Entry 4RB2 (X-ray diffraction, 2.82 A resolution); this record covers chains A and D of the 4 polymer chains in the assembly.

[Chain A]
Molecule: 25-nt DNA strand
Sequence (25 nucleotides; row label = number of the first residue in the row):
     1 TTAATTGCAA ATCATTTGCA ATTGC

[Chain D]
Name: DNA-binding transcriptional dual regulator of siderophore biosynthesis and transport(Fur family)
Organism: Magnetospirillum gryphiswaldense
UniProtKB: V6F4Q0 (V6F4Q0_9PROT); numbering as in UniProt (aligned over 1-143)
Sequence (145 residues; numbered -1 to 143; the number before each row is that of its first residue; numbers below 1 keep their minus sign (Gly-1 is residue -1)):
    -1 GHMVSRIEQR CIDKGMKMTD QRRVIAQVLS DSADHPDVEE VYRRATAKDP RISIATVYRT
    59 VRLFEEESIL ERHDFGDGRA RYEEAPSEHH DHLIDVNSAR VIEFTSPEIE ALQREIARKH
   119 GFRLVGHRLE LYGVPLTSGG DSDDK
Disordered / not traced: -1 to 0, 135-143
Differences from the reference sequence: expression tag (-1 to 0)
Modified positions: Mse1 (selenomethionine; parent Met); Mse14 (selenomethionine; parent Met); Mse16 (selenomethionine; parent Met)
Metal / ion sites: Mn2+ site 1: His33, Glu81, His88, His90, Glu101; Mn2+ site 2: His87, Asp89, Glu108, His125
What the authors report for this chain:
  - mutagenesis - H33A/H90A, E108A/H125A: decreased binding to Mn2+
  - mutagenesis - K15A (977 versus 85 nM), Y56A, E108A/H125A (K_D_=272 nM): decreased binding to the 25-nt DNA strand (chain A)
  - mutagenesis - H33A/H90A, R57A: abolished binding to the 25-nt DNA strand (chain A)
  - mutagenesis - C9L/M14L/M16V: increased growth
  - mutagenesis - H33A/H90A, E108A/H125A: decreased binding to manganese ions
  - mutagenesis - C9L/M14L/M16V: increased growth in response to streptonigrin (SNG)

[Interface between chain A and chain D]
Pairs across the interface - 17 pairs, chain A then chain D:
  DA3(A) - Lys15(D)  base contact
  DA4(A) - Lys15(D)  sugar contact
  DT5(A) - Thr17(D)  phosphate contact
  DT5(A) - Arg20(D)  salt bridge to the phosphate
  DT6(A) - Thr17(D)  hydrogen bond to the phosphate
  DT6(A) - Gln19(D)  sugar contact
  DT6(A) - Arg20(D)  salt bridge to the phosphate
  DT6(A) - Thr54(D)  sugar contact
  DT6(A) - Arg57(D)  base contact
  DG7(A) - Gln19(D)  phosphate contact
  DG7(A) - Arg49(D)  phosphate contact
  DG7(A) - Ile50(D)  phosphate contact
  DG7(A) - Ser51(D)  hydrogen bond to the phosphate
  DG7(A) - Thr54(D)  hydrogen bond to the phosphate
  DG7(A) - Arg57(D)  hydrogen bond to the base
  DC8(A) - Ser51(D)  phosphate contact
  DC8(A) - Arg57(D)  base contact
Interface residues without a listed pair, chain D (11 interface residues in all): Ala53, Thr58

[Summary]
6 residues of chain A and 11 residues of chain D are in contact; the contacts include 4 hydrogen bonds and 2
salt bridges. Polar contacts include DG7(A)-Arg57(D), DT6(A)-Thr17(D) and DG7(A)-Ser51(D). The paper reports
that K15A, Y56A and E108A/H125A of chain D reduce binding to the 25-nt DNA strand (chain A); H33A/H90A and
E108A/H125A of chain D reduce binding to Mn2+.
Chain A is a 25-nt DNA strand and chain D is DNA-binding transcriptional dual regulator of siderophore
biosynthesis and transport(Fur family) (Magnetospirillum gryphiswaldense); the structure, Crystal structure of
Magnetospirillum gryphiswaldense MSR-1 SeMet-Fur-Mn2+-feoAB1 operator, was determined by X-ray diffraction
(same publication as 4RAY, 4RAZ, 4RB0 and 4RB1).
